PDB entry 4FGN | X-ray diffraction, 3.20 A resolution | chains B and Y of the 4 polymer chains in the assembly

# Chain B
Protein: Large T antigen
Source organism: Simian virus 40
Notes: EC 3.6.4.-; fragment: origin binding domain
UniProt: P03070 (LT_SV40); numbering as in UniProt (aligned over 131-260)
Sequence (132 residues; row label = number of the first residue in the row):
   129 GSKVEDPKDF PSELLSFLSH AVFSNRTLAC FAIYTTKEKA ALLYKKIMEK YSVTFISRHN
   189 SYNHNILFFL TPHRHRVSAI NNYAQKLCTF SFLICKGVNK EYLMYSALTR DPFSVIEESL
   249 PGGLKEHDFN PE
Disordered / not traced: 129-133, 258-260
Sequence notes: expression tag (129-130)
Curated features (UniProtKB/Swiss-Prot):
  - DNA-binding region: Pro139 to Glu254 (T-ag OBD)
Reported in the primary citation:
  - binding site for Site I DNA (chain Y): Ser147 to Phe159, Lys228
  - binding site for Site I DNA: His203 to Ala207

# Chain Y
Molecule: Site I DNA
Sequence (23 nucleotides; each row starts with the number of its first residue):
     1 GAGGAGGCTT TTTTGGAGGC CTT

# Chain B / chain Y interface
Contacting residue pairs (18):
  Ser147(B) - DG4(Y)  hydrogen bond to the phosphate
  His148(B) - DG4(Y)  hydrogen bond to the phosphate
  Ala149(B) - DG4(Y)  phosphate contact
  Ala149(B) - DA5(Y)  phosphate contact
  Val150(B) - DA5(Y)  hydrogen bond to the phosphate
  Phe151(B) - DA5(Y)  hydrogen bond to the phosphate
  Phe151(B) - DG6(Y)  base contact
  Ser152(B) - DG4(Y)  sugar contact
  Ser152(B) - DA5(Y)  hydrogen bond to the base
  Ser152(B) - DG6(Y)  base contact
  Asn153(B) - DG6(Y)  hydrogen bond to the base
  Asn153(B) - DG7(Y)  hydrogen bond to the base
  Asn153(B) - DC8(Y)  base contact
  Arg154(B) - DG3(Y)  hydrogen bond to the base
  Arg154(B) - DG4(Y)  hydrogen bond to the base
  Arg154(B) - DG6(Y)  hydrogen bond to the base
  Asn227(B) - DG3(Y)  hydrogen bond to the phosphate
  Asn227(B) - DG4(Y)  hydrogen bond to the phosphate

# Summary
Chain B and chain Y form an interface of 9 and 6 residues respectively, with 12 hydrogen bonds. Among the
polar pairs are Ser152(B)-DA5(Y), Asn153(B)-DG6(Y) and Asn153(B)-DG7(Y). From the paper: a binding site for
Site I DNA (chain Y) at Ser147(B) and Lys228(B); a binding site for Site I DNA at His203(B).
Chain B is Large T antigen (Simian virus 40) and chain Y is Site I DNA; the structure, Crystal structure of
the SV40 large T-antigen origin bining domain bound to Site I DNA, was determined by X-ray diffraction.
